8U8I - chains A and B of the 7 polymer chains in the assembly; structure by electron microscopy, 3.50 A resolution.

[Chain A (and B)]
Name: Cell division control protein 48
Source organism: Saccharomyces cerevisiae
Notes: EC 3.6.4.6; chain B of this document is another copy of the same molecule, construct and numbering; everything in this record applies to it too
Reference sequence: P25694 (CDC48_YEAST); residue numbers follow UniProt; this construct covers 1-835
Sequence (835 residues; row label = number of the first residue in the row):
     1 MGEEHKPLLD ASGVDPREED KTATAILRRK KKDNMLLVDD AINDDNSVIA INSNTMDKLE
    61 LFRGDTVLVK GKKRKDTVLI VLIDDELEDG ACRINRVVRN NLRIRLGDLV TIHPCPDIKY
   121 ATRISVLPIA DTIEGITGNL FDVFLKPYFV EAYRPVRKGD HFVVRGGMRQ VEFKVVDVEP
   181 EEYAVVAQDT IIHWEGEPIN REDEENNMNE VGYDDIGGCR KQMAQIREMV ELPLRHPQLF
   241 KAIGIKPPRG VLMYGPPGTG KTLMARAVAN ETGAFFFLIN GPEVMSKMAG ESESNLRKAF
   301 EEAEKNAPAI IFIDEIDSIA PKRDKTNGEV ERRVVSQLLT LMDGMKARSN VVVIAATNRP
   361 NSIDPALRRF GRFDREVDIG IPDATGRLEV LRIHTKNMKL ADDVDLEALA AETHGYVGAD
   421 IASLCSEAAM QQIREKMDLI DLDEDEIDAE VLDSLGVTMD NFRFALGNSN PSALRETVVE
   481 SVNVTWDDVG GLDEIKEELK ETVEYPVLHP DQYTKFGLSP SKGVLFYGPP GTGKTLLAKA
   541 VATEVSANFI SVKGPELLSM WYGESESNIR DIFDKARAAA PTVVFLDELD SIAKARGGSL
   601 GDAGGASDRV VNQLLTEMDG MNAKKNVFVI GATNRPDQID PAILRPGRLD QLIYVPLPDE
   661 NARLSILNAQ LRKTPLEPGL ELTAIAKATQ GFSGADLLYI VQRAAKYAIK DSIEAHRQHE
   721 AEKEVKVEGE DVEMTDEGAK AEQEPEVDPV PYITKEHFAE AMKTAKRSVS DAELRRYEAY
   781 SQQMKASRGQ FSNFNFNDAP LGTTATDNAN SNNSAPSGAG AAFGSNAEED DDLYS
Disordered / not traced: 1-212, 440-451, 726-743, 785-835 (chain B: 1-207, 723-747, 788-835)
UniProt features mapped onto this chain:
  - binding site (ATP): P257 to L263, N358, H394, G531 to L536
  - modified residue: S472 (Phosphoserine), S519 (Phosphoserine), T735 (Phosphothreonine), S770 (Phosphoserine)
  - cross-link (Glycyl lysine isopeptide (Lys-Gly)): K305 (interchain with G-Cter in ubiquitin), K322 (interchain with G-Cter in ubiquitin), K346 (interchain with G-Cter in ubiquitin), K522 (interchain with G-Cter in ubiquitin), K539 (interchain with G-Cter in ubiquitin), K594 (interchain with G-Cter in ubiquitin), K673 (interchain with G-Cter in ubiquitin)
  - mutagenesis: K261 (K261A: Moderate reduction in growth rate; K261T: Probable loss of ATP binding. Complete loss of catalytic activity), E315 (E315A: Moderate reduction in growth rate; E315D: Severe loss of catalytic activity without affecting cooperativity between the 2 ATP-binding regions. Slight reduction in growth rate ...), N358 (N358A: Slight reduction in growth rate. Restores cell growth; when associated with Q-315), R369 (R369A: No effect on growth rate. Restores cell growth; when associated with Q-315), P471 (P471A/S: Restores cell growth; when associated with Q-315), R475 (R475H: Restores cell growth; when associated with Q-315), K534 (K534A/T: Severe loss of catalytic activity. Lethal), E588 (E588D: Moderate reduction in growth rate; E588Q: Lethal), R645 (R645A: Lethal)
Ion coordination: Mg2+ site 1: T262 (together with 08T); Mg2+ site 2: T535 (together with 08T)
Residues lining bound ligands:
  - 08T ([[[(2R,3S,4R,5R)-5-(6-aminopurin-9-yl)-3,4-bis(oxidanyl)oxolan-2-yl]methoxy-oxidanyl-phosphoryl]oxy-oxidanyl-phosphoryl]oxy-tris(fluoranyl)beryllium), molecule 1: D215, I216, G217, P256, P257, G258, T259, G260, K261, T262, L263, N358, G418, A419
  - 08T, molecule 2: D488, V489, G490, P529, P530, G531, T532, G533, K534, T535, L536, N634, I666, G694, A695
What the authors report for this chain:
  - catalytic residues: E315, R369, R372, E588, R645, R648 (citing earlier work)

[Chain A / chain B interface]
Contacting residue pairs (53; chain A residue first):
  P257(A) - R369(B)
  G258(A) - R369(B)
  P282(A) - E293(B)
  P282(A) - R333(B)
  P282(A) - S336(B)
  P282(A) - Q337(B)
  E283(A) - Q337(B)
  M285(A) - R333(B)
  S286(A) - A289(B)
  K287(A) - E291(B)
  S318(A) - S336(B)
  M398(A) - I243(B)
  K399(A) - I243(B)
  A419(A) - R369(B)
  A419(A) - F370(B)
  A422(A) - F370(B)  hydrophobic
  S423(A) - F370(B)
  C425(A) - I245(B)
  S426(A) - I245(B)
  A429(A) - I245(B)  hydrophobic
  I433(A) - L239(B)  hydrophobic
  R434(A) - E228(B)
  E476(A) - R368(B)
  P530(A) - R645(B)
  G531(A) - R645(B)
  T535(A) - M621(B)
  S551(A) - M621(B)
  P555(A) - E566(B)
  P555(A) - R570(B)
  P555(A) - Q613(B)
  E556(A) - R570(B)
  E556(A) - Q613(B)
  S559(A) - Y562(B)
  M560(A) - Y562(B)  hydrogen bond (backbone-backbone)
  M560(A) - E564(B)
  S567(A) - K325(B)
  E588(A) - T616(B)
  D590(A) - N612(B)
  S591(A) - N612(B)
  A603(A) - A603(B)
  A603(A) - G604(B)
  S607(A) - Y562(B)
  Q670(A) - L518(B)
  K673(A) - F516(B)
  T674(A) - F516(B)
  A695(A) - R645(B)
  A695(A) - P646(B)
  K710(A) - Y505(B)
  V750(A) - F516(B)
  I753(A) - F516(B)
  K766(A) - S787(B)
  R767(A) - S787(B)
  S768(A) - P646(B)
Also at the interface, not in a pair above, chain A (66 interface residues in all): T262, N280, P321, N397, M430, S472, R475, K553, L558, D587, G604, A606, N634, P675, D696, Y699, V701, Q702, A705, K706, D748, P751, Y752
Also at the interface, not in a pair above, chain B (48 interface residues in all): G244, G290, R297, R332, T340, G344, M345, N361, R375, Y513, K515, S519, S521, R596, D602, R609, A642, M784

[In short]
Chain A and chain B form an interface of 66 and 48 residues respectively, with 1 hydrogen bond. Its one
hydrogen bond, M560(A)-Y562(B), is backbone to backbone. Ligands of chain A: compound 08T. UniProt lists 15
ATP-binding residues and 9 mutagenesis sites on chain A. From the paper: catalytic residues E315(A), R369(A)
and R372(A) among others.
Chain A and chain B are both Cell division control protein 48 (Saccharomyces cerevisiae); the structure,
Cdc48-Shp1 unfolding native substrate, Class 4, was determined by electron microscopy (same publication as
8U7T, 8U9C, 8U9P, 8U9Q, 8U9Z, 8UA0 and 3 further entries).
